8V9L - chains A and C of the 59 polymer chains in the assembly; structure by electron microscopy, 3.00 A resolution.

[Chain A]
Molecule: 23S Ribosomal RNA
From: Mycolicibacterium smegmatis MC2 155
Sequence (3164 nucleotides; each row starts with the number of its first residue; numbers below 1 keep their minus sign (U-2 is residue -2)):
    -2 UUGUAAGUGU UUAAGGGCGC AUGGUGGAUG CCUUGGCACU GGGAGCCGAU GAAGGACGUA
    58 GGAGGCUGCG AUAAGCCUCG GGGAGCUGUC AACCGAGCGU UGAUCCGAGG AUGUCCGAAU
   118 GGGGAAACCC GGCACGAGUG AUGUCGUGUC ACCAGGCGCU GAAUAUAUAG GCGUCUGGGG
   178 GGAACGCGGG GAAGUGAAAC AUCUCAGUAC CCGUAGGAAG AGAAAACAAA AUGUGAUUCC
   238 GUGAGUAGUG GCGAGCGAAA GCGGAGGAUG GCUAAACCGU AUGCAUGUGA UACCGGGUAG
   298 GGGUUGUGUG UGCGGGGUUG UGGGACCUAU CUUUCCGGCU CUACCUGGCU GGAGGGCAGU
   358 GAGAAAAUGU UGUGGUUAGC GGAAAUGGCU UGGGAUGGCC UGCCGUAGAC GGUGAGAGCC
   418 CGGUACGUGA AAACCCGACG UCUGUCUUGA UGGUGUUCCC GAGUAGCAGC GGGCCCGUGG
   478 AAUCUGCUGU GAAUCUGCCG GGACCACCCG GUAAGCCUGA AUACUUCCCA GUGACCGAUA
   538 GCGGAUUAGU ACCGUGAGGG AAUGGUGAAA AGUACCCCGG GAGGGGAGUG AAAGAGUACC
   598 UGAAACCGUG CGCUUACAAU CCGUCAGAGC CCUCGACGUG UCGUGGGGUG AUGGCGUGCC
   658 UUUUGAAGAA UGAGCCUGCG AGUCAGGGAC AUGUCGCGAG GUUAACCCGG GUGGGGUAGC
   718 CGCAGCGAAA GCGAGUCUGA AUAGGGCGUA UCCACACAAG AGUGUGUGGU GUAGUGGUGU
   778 GUUCUGGACC CGAAGCGGAG UGAUCUACCC AUGGCCAGGG UGAAGCGCGG GUAAGACCGC
   838 GUGGAGGCCC GAACCCACUU AGGUUGAAGA CUGAGGGGAU GAGCUGUGGG UAGGGGUGAA
   898 AGGCCAAUCA AACUCCGUGA UAGCUGGUUC UCCCCGAAAU GCAUUUAGGU GCAGCGUCGC
   958 AUGUUUCUUG CCGGAGGUAG AGCUACUGGA UGGCCGAUGG GCCCCACAGG GUUACUGACG
  1018 UCAGCCAAAC UCCGAAUGCC GGUAAGUCCA AGAGUGCGGC AGUGGGACGG CGGGGGAUAA
  1078 GCUCCGUGCG UCGAGAGGGA AACAGCCCAG AUCGCCGGCU AAGGCCCCUA AGCGUGUGCU
  1138 AAGUGGAAAA GGAUGUGCAG UCGCGAAGAC AACCAGGAGG UUGGCUUAGA AGCAGCCACC
  1198 CUUGAAAGAG UGCGUAAUAG CUCACUGGUC AAGUGAUUGU GCGCCGAUAA UGUAGCGGGG
  1258 CUCAAGCACA CCGCCGAAGC CGCGGCAGCC AACGUGUUGG CUGGGUAGGG GAGCGUCCUG
  1318 CAUCCGGUGA AGCCGCCGAG UGAUCGAGUG GUGGAGGGUG UGGGAGUGAG AAUGCAGGCA
  1378 UGAGUAGCGA UUAGGCAAGU GAGAACCUUG CCCGCCGAAA GACCAAGGGU UCCUGGGCCA
  1438 GGCCAGUCCG CCCAGGGUGA GUCGGGACCU AAGGCGAGGC CGACAGGCGU AGUCGAUGGA
  1498 CAACGGGUUG AUAUUCCCGU ACCCGUGUAU GUGCGUCCAU GAUGAAUCAG CGGUACUAAC
  1558 CAUCCAAAAC CACCGUGACC GCACCUUUCG GGGUGUGGCG UUGGUGGGGC UGCAUGGGAC
  1618 CUUCGUUGGU AGUAGUCAAG CGAUGGGGUG ACGCAGGAAG GUAGCCGUAC CGGUCAGUGG
  1678 UAAUACCGGG GUAAGCCUGU AGGGAGUCAG AUAGGUAAAU CCGUCUGGCA UAUAUCCUGA
  1738 GAGGUGAUGC AUAGCCGAGU GAGGCGAAUU CGGUGAUCCU AUGCUGCCGA GAAAAGCCUC
  1798 UAGCGAGGAC AUACACGGCC CGUACCCCAA ACCAACACAG GUGGUCAGGU AGAGAAUACU
  1858 AAGGCGUACG AGUGAACUAU GGUUAAGGAA CUCGGCAAAA UGCCCCCGUA ACUUCGGGAG
  1918 AAGGGGGACC CACAUGGCGU GUAAGCCUUU ACGGCCCAAG CGUGAGUGGG UGGCACAAAC
  1978 CAGUGAGAAG CGACUGUUUA CUAAAAACAC AGGUCCGUGC GAAGUCGCAA GACGAUGUAU
  2038 ACGGACUGAC GCCUGCCCGG UGCUGGAAGG UUAAGAGGAC CCGUUAACUC CCUUUGGGGG
  2098 UGAAGCGGAG AAUUUAAGCC CCAGUAAACG GCGGUGGUAA CUAUAACCAU CCUAAGGUAG
  2158 CGAAAUUCCU UGUCGGGUAA GUUCCGACCU GCACGAAUGG CGUAACGACU UCUCAACUGU
  2218 CUCAACCAUA GACUCGGCGA AAUUGCACUA CGAGUAAAGA UGCUCGUUAC GCGCGGCAGG
  2278 ACGAAAAGAC CCCGGGACCU UCACUACAAC UUGGUAUUGG UGCUCGAUAC GGUUUGUGUA
  2338 GGAUAGGUGG GAGACUGUGA AGCUCACACG CCAGUGUGGG UGGAGUCGUU GUUGAAAUAC
  2398 CACUCUGAUC GUAUUGGGCC UCUAACCUCG GACCGUAUAU CCGGUUCAGG GACAGUGCCU
  2458 GGUGGGUAGU UUAACUGGGG CGGUUGCCUC CUAAAAUGUA ACGGAGGCGC CCAAAGGUUC
  2518 CCUCAACCUG GACGGCAAUC AGGUGUUGAG UGUAAGUGCA CAAGGGAGCU UGACUGCGAG
  2578 ACGGACAUGU CGAGCAGGGA CGAAAGUCGG GACUAGUGAU CCGGCACCUC UGAGUGGAAG
  2638 GGGUGUCGCU CAACGGAUAA AAGGUACCCC GGGGAUAACA GGCUGAUCUU CCCCAAGAGU
  2698 CCAUAUCGAC GGGAUGGUUU GGCACCUCGA UGUCGGCUCG UCGCAUCCUG GGGCUGGAGC
  2758 AGGUCCCAAG GGUUGGGCUG UUCGCCCAUU AAAGCGGCAC GCGAGCUGGG UUUAGAACGU
  2818 CGUGAGACAG UUCGGUCUCU AUCCGCCGCG CGCGUCAGAA GCUUGAGGAA ACCUGUCCCU
  2878 AGUACGAGAG GACCGGGACG GACGAACCUC UGGUAUACCA GUUGUCCCAC CAGGGGCACG
  2938 GCUGGAUAGC CACGUUCGGA CAGGAUAACC GCUGAAAGCA UCUAAGCGGG AAACCUCUUC
  2998 CAAGACCAGG CUUCUCACCC UCUAGGAGGG AUAAGGCCCC CCGCAGACCA CGGGAUUGAU
  3058 AGACCAGACC UGGAAGCCUA GUAAUAGGUG CAGGGAACUG GCACUAACCG GCCGAAAACU
  3118 UACAACACCC CAUAAUCGUU GUAAGAAGAA AACAUUGACG CACC
Unresolved in the structure: -2 to 1, 1563-1608, 3121-3161

[Chain C]
Protein: 50S ribosomal protein L2
From: Mycolicibacterium smegmatis MC2 155
UniProt: A0QSD4 (RL2_MYCS2); residues 1-278 here = UniProt positions 1-278
Sequence (278 residues; each row starts with the number of its first residue):
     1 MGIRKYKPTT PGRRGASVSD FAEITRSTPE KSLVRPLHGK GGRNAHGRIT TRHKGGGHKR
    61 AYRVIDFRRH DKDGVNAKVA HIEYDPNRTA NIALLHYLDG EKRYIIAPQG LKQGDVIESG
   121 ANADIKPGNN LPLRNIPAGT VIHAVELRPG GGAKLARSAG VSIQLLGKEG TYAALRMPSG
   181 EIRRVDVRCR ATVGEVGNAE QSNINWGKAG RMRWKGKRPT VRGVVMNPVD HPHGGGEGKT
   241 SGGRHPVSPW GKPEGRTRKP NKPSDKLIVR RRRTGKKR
Unresolved in the structure: 1, 277-278

[Chain A / chain C interface]
Pairs across the interface - 252 pairs, chain A then chain C:
  C805(A) with Arg43(C), hydrogen bond to the sugar; Arg218(C), phosphate contact
  C806(A) with Lys40(C), sugar contact; Gly41(C), sugar contact; Arg43(C), hydrogen bond to the sugar; Gly55(C), phosphate contact; Gly56(C), phosphate contact; Arg218(C), salt bridge to the phosphate
  C807(A) with Gly39(C), sugar contact; Gly55(C), phosphate contact; Gly56(C), hydrogen bond to the phosphate
  A808(A) with His38(C), phosphate contact; Gly39(C), hydrogen bond to the phosphate
  U809(A) with Lys59(C), salt bridge to the phosphate
  A820(A) with Lys7(C), phosphate contact
  A821(A) with Arg4(C), hydrogen bond to the sugar; Lys7(C), salt bridge to the phosphate
  A842(A) with Arg13(C), sugar contact
  G843(A) with Thr10(C), phosphate contact; Arg13(C), sugar contact
  G844(A) with Thr10(C), phosphate contact; Gly12(C), phosphate contact; Arg13(C), salt bridge to the phosphate; Lys208(C), salt bridge to the phosphate; Ala209(C), hydrogen bond to the base; Gly210(C), hydrogen bond to the base
  A879(A) with Lys208(C), salt bridge to the phosphate; Ala209(C), base contact; Gly210(C), sugar contact; Arg213(C), hydrogen bond to the base; Trp214(C), hydrogen bond to the phosphate
  G887(A) with Gly47(C), sugar contact
  U888(A) with His46(C), sugar contact; Gly47(C), sugar contact; Arg48(C), sugar contact
  A889(A) with Arg48(C), salt bridge to the phosphate
  G890(A) with Arg48(C), salt bridge to the phosphate
  G892(A) with Arg48(C), hydrogen bond to the sugar
  G893(A) with Arg48(C), salt bridge to the phosphate
  U894(A) with Arg48(C), phosphate contact; Ile49(C), hydrogen bond to the phosphate
  G895(A) with Ile49(C), phosphate contact; Arg218(C), salt bridge to the phosphate; Asp230(C), hydrogen bond to the base
  A896(A) with Arg218(C), salt bridge to the phosphate; Pro219(C), sugar contact; Val221(C), sugar contact
  A897(A) with Val221(C), base contact; Val225(C), sugar contact; Met226(C), base contact; Asp230(C), base contact
  A898(A) with Val225(C), phosphate contact
  G899(A) with Asn227(C), sugar contact; Val229(C), base contact
  A908(A) with Val229(C), base contact
  G1486(A) with Ala45(C), phosphate contact
  G1645(A) with Ser32(C), phosphate contact
  U1646(A) with Lys31(C), salt bridge to the phosphate
  G1647(A) with Lys31(C), hydrogen bond to the base
  A1648(A) with Lys31(C), sugar contact
  G1711(A) with Asp99(C), base contact; Glu101(C), sugar contact
  G1720(A) with Asp99(C), hydrogen bond to the base; Gly100(C), hydrogen bond to the sugar; Lys102(C), phosphate contact
  U1721(A) with Gly100(C), sugar contact; Lys102(C), salt bridge to the phosphate
  C1722(A) with Lys78(C), salt bridge to the phosphate
  C1785(A) with Phe21(C), phosphate contact
  G1786(A) with Val18(C), phosphate contact; His58(C), base contact; Arg211(C), salt bridge to the phosphate; Trp214(C), stacking on the base
  A1787(A) with Phe21(C), base contact; Ser27(C), base contact; His58(C), sugar contact; Lys59(C), sugar contact; Arg60(C), salt bridge to the phosphate; Arg63(C), hydrogen bond to the sugar; Tyr84(C), stacking on the base; Pro86(C), sugar contact
  G1788(A) with His58(C), base contact; Lys59(C), sugar contact; Arg60(C), sugar contact; Ala61(C), hydrogen bond to the phosphate; Arg63(C), salt bridge to the phosphate; Pro86(C), phosphate contact
  A1789(A) with Pro36(C), sugar contact; Lys59(C), hydrogen bond to the sugar
  A1790(A) with Pro36(C), sugar contact
  U1911(A) with Arg14(C), sugar contact
  C1912(A) with Pro8(C), phosphate contact
  G1913(A) with Pro8(C), base contact; Arg14(C), hydrogen bond to the base
  A1990(A) with Pro11(C), hydrogen bond to the base
  C1991(A) with Pro11(C), base contact
  C2005(A) with Arg222(C), salt bridge to the phosphate; Val225(C), phosphate contact
  A2006(A) with Pro219(C), phosphate contact; Thr220(C), sugar contact; Val221(C), phosphate contact; Arg222(C), salt bridge to the phosphate
  C2007(A) with Ala209(C), hydrogen bond to the sugar; Pro219(C), phosphate contact; Thr220(C), hydrogen bond to the phosphate
  A2008(A) with Asn205(C), hydrogen bond to the sugar; Trp206(C), phosphate contact; Gly207(C), hydrogen bond to the sugar; Lys208(C), sugar contact; Met212(C), sugar contact
  G2009(A) with Ile204(C), phosphate contact; Asn205(C), sugar contact; Trp206(C), hydrogen bond to the phosphate
  C2013(A) with Glu254(C), sugar contact
  G2014(A) with Gly255(C), sugar contact; Arg256(C), salt bridge to the phosphate; Thr257(C), hydrogen bond to the sugar; Arg272(C), salt bridge to the phosphate; Thr274(C), phosphate contact
  U2015(A) with Thr257(C), sugar contact; Arg258(C), hydrogen bond to the phosphate; Arg271(C), salt bridge to the phosphate; Arg272(C), salt bridge to the phosphate
  G2016(A) with Lys154(C), base contact; Leu155(C), base contact; Met177(C), base contact; Pro178(C), base contact; Ser179(C), hydrogen bond to the base; Glu181(C), hydrogen bond to the sugar; Arg183(C), hydrogen bond to the sugar; Arg258(C), salt bridge to the phosphate; Ile268(C), sugar contact
  C2017(A) with Leu147(C), sugar contact; Lys154(C), sugar contact; Arg183(C), salt bridge to the phosphate; Arg258(C), salt bridge to the phosphate; Lys262(C), salt bridge to the phosphate; Ser264(C), hydrogen bond to the phosphate
  G2018(A) with Lys154(C), phosphate contact
  A2020(A) with Thr257(C), hydrogen bond to the sugar; Lys259(C), salt bridge to the phosphate
  G2021(A) with Thr50(C), base contact; Thr51(C), hydrogen bond to the base; Trp250(C), sugar contact; Thr257(C), phosphate contact; Lys259(C), salt bridge to the phosphate
  U2022(A) with Thr50(C), base contact; Trp250(C), sugar contact; Lys252(C), salt bridge to the phosphate
  C2023(A) with Asn44(C), hydrogen bond to the base; His46(C), hydrogen bond to the sugar
  G2024(A) with His46(C), sugar contact
  G2028(A) with Asn44(C), base contact; His46(C), base contact
  A2029(A) with Asn44(C), sugar contact; Ala45(C), hydrogen bond to the sugar
  C2030(A) with Gly42(C), sugar contact; Arg43(C), sugar contact; Asn44(C), sugar contact; Thr50(C), hydrogen bond to the base; Thr51(C), hydrogen bond to the base
  G2031(A) with Thr51(C), hydrogen bond to the sugar; Lys54(C), phosphate contact
  A2032(A) with Lys54(C), salt bridge to the phosphate
  U2033(A) with Leu37(C), phosphate contact; Lys40(C), salt bridge to the phosphate; Tyr62(C), stacking on the base
  G2034(A) with Tyr62(C), phosphate contact; Arg88(C), salt bridge to the phosphate; Arg157(C), salt bridge to the phosphate
  U2035(A) with Arg88(C), salt bridge to the phosphate; Lys154(C), hydrogen bond to the sugar; Leu155(C), sugar contact; Ala156(C), hydrogen bond to the sugar; Arg157(C), salt bridge to the phosphate; Ser158(C), phosphate contact
  A2036(A) with Ala156(C), hydrogen bond to the phosphate; Arg157(C), hydrogen bond to the phosphate; Ser158(C), hydrogen bond to the phosphate; Val161(C), phosphate contact; Pro178(C), hydrogen bond to the sugar; Ser179(C), hydrogen bond to the sugar
  U2037(A) with Ser158(C), hydrogen bond to the sugar; Ala159(C), hydrogen bond to the sugar; Gly160(C), base contact; Val161(C), phosphate contact; Asn198(C), base contact; Ala199(C), hydrogen bond to the base; Gln201(C), hydrogen bond to the base; Ser202(C), hydrogen bond to the base
  A2038(A) with Thr89(C), sugar contact; Ser158(C), sugar contact; Gln201(C), phosphate contact
  G2040(A) with Lys54(C), salt bridge to the phosphate
  G2041(A) with Arg52(C), salt bridge to the phosphate; His53(C), phosphate contact; Ser248(C), sugar contact; Pro249(C), phosphate contact; Glu254(C), base contact
  A2042(A) with Arg52(C), salt bridge to the phosphate; His231(C), salt bridge to the phosphate; His233(C), hydrogen bond to the phosphate; Val247(C), sugar contact; Pro249(C), phosphate contact
  C2043(A) with Arg222(C), phosphate contact; Gly223(C), hydrogen bond to the phosphate; Val224(C), hydrogen bond to the phosphate; His233(C), salt bridge to the phosphate
  U2044(A) with Arg222(C), salt bridge to the phosphate
  G2045(A) with Arg222(C), base contact
  U2058(A) with His245(C), hydrogen bond to the base
  G2059(A) with His245(C), sugar contact
  C2060(A) with Glu254(C), sugar contact; Gly255(C), phosphate contact
  U2061(A) with Gly255(C), phosphate contact; Arg256(C), phosphate contact
  G2062(A) with Arg256(C), salt bridge to the phosphate
  A2125(A) with Pro246(C), sugar contact
  C2126(A) with Arg244(C), sugar contact; His245(C), base contact
  G2127(A) with Ser241(C), phosphate contact
  U2195(A) with Lys239(C), base contact; Thr240(C), base contact; Ser241(C), base contact
  G2196(A) with Lys239(C), salt bridge to the phosphate
  C2296(A) with Pro228(C), sugar contact
  U2297(A) with Pro228(C), phosphate contact
  U2298(A) with Arg244(C), salt bridge to the phosphate
  U2425(A) with Arg148(C), hydrogen bond to the base
  G2427(A) with Arg148(C), salt bridge to the phosphate; Pro149(C), sugar contact; Gly150(C), sugar contact; Gly151(C), hydrogen bond to the sugar
  G2428(A) with Arg68(C), hydrogen bond to the phosphate; Gly150(C), sugar contact
  A2429(A) with Arg68(C), salt bridge to the phosphate
  A2445(A) with Arg188(C), hydrogen bond to the sugar
  G2447(A) with Tyr172(C), phosphate contact
  A2451(A) with Asn261(C), sugar contact
  G2463(A) with Arg244(C), salt bridge to the phosphate
  A2814(A) with Gly238(C), phosphate contact; Lys239(C), phosphate contact
  C2815(A) with Gly238(C), phosphate contact; Lys239(C), hydrogen bond to the phosphate
  U2820(A) with Gly243(C), sugar contact
  G2821(A) with Gly243(C), sugar contact
  A2822(A) with Gly234(C), phosphate contact; Gly235(C), phosphate contact; Gly236(C), hydrogen bond to the phosphate
  G2823(A) with Gly236(C), hydrogen bond to the phosphate; Glu237(C), hydrogen bond to the base
  A2824(A) with Glu237(C), phosphate contact
Other interface residues (no listed pair), chain A (118 interface residues in all): C845, A1469, G1470, C1485, G1650, A2027, C2039, A2046, A2201, G2446, G2452, G2462, C2664
Other interface residues (no listed pair), chain C (141 interface residues in all): Tyr6, Thr9, Phe67, Asn87, His96, Tyr97, Leu98, Lys217, Pro232, Gly251, Lys266

[Summary]
118 residues of chain A face 141 of chain C across their interface, with 63 hydrogen bonds, 48 salt bridges
and 3 aromatic stacking contacts. Polar contacts include G844(A)-Ala209(C), G844(A)-Gly210(C) and
A879(A)-Arg213(C).
Chain A is 23S Ribosomal RNA and chain C is 50S ribosomal protein L2, both from Mycolicibacterium smegmatis
MC2 155; the structure, Cryo-EM structure of the Mycobacterium smegmatis 70S ribosome in complex with
hibernation factor Msmeg1130 (Balon) and ..., was determined by electron microscopy together with 8V9J and
8V9K from the same study.
